6J6N - chains I and L of the 41 polymer chains in the assembly; structure by electron microscopy, 3.86 A resolution.

Chain I:
Name: Pre-mRNA-splicing factor SYF2
Organism: Saccharomyces cerevisiae S288c
Reference sequence: P53277 (SYF2_YEAST); residue numbers follow UniProt; this construct covers 1-215
Amino-acid sequence (215 residues; numbered 1 to 215; the number before each row is that of its first residue):
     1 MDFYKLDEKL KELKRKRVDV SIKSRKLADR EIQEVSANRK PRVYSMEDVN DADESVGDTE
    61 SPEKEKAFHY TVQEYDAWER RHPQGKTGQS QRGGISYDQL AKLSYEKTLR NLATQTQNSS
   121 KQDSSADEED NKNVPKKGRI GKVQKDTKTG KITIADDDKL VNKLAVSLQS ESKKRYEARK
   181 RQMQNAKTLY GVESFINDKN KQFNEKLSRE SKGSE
Unresolved in the structure: 1-91, 124-141, 212-215

Chain L:
Molecule: U2 snRNA
Organism: Saccharomyces cerevisiae S288c
Sequence (1175 nucleotides; numbered 1 to 1175; the number before each row is that of its first residue):
     1 ACGAAUCUCU UUGCCUUUUG GCUUAGAUCA AGUGUAGUAU CUGUUCUUUU CAGUGUAACA
    61 ACUGAAAUGA CCUCAAUGAG GCUCAUUACC UUUUAAUUUG UUACAAUACA CAUUUUUUGG
   121 CACCCAAAAU AAUAAAAUGG ACGGGAAGAG ACUUUUUAAG CAAGUUGUUU UCCGCUAAUG
   181 UCAGGUCUCA CUACUUUUUG CUGCUAUUUU UCUUCGCUCA UGGUUUCUUC AUAAGGCGUU
   241 UUUAUGAUGG UUUUUCGAAA UUGGUUUUUG AGACGACGGU UGCUCAAGGU UAUUGUUUUU
   301 GUUUUCUUCU GGUUGUUUUC UAUUUUCUUU UUUUUAGCUU UCUGUUUCUC CCUUAGUUUG
   361 GCUUUUUGCU UCAUACUCUU CCCUGUCUUU CCGAGCCGUU UAUGUCCAAC GCGGGAUUUG
   421 GUUUUUCUUU AUCGAUGGGA AGAAAUGGUG CUAUAGUAGG UUGGGAGAUA AUAUUUAUGG
   481 UAUGGGGUGC UAGUGCGGAU GGGGCGCUCU UAUUGUUGAU UUCUUCGCUC GUCUUCUUUU
   541 UCUGGUGGCG CUGCAAGAGG AAGUUUUUCG ACUUUGUUAU GAUUUUUGGU UUGCAAGGAA
   601 AGGUGUCUUA CGAUUCUUUU UUUGAUGUAA UAGGAUAAGC UUGCUUAUCC CCCAAGUAUC
   661 GGCCAAAGUU GUUGAUUUUC CUUUUGAAGU GUCCUCGGUU UGAGGGGGUG UAGGGUGGGG
   721 UUGGUCUACA AUAAGAGUGU UCCAUUGUUA ACGUGCUGGC GUCUUUUACU AUAUUUUUUU
   781 UCCCAGUUUA UUUUGUGCUU AUUUUCUCAU UGAGGAGAAG GAGCUCUUCU CGCAGGAUAU
   841 AAAUGGAGGU UUGCUAAAGG GGAGGAGAUG UGUUUGUGAG AAUACUGCUG AGAGAGUUCU
   901 GGAAGAGAAA AAAAGGAGGC AAUGGAAGGC GUUUGCUGGG AAAAGAGAAG AGCCAUGACU
   961 GCAUCUGUUG UUUCAAGGCC AGUUUUAUUA ACCGCCUAUG UCAUAGAGGC GUUUUUUUUG
  1021 GAGGGAUUUG AAGAAUGCCG GCGGCAUCAA GAAACGGACU UGAUGGUUGA CGCCUGUUUU
  1081 UAAAGUUAGA GACGUCGCGA CCCUCGCACU UGUGGAGUCG UUCUUGACUU UUACUUUGGU
  1141 CGCUUGAUGU UUCUCUCGUC UUCCCGUUCG CUCUU
Unresolved in the structure: 46-50, 64-65, 76-77, 87-95, 132-138, 157-1081, 1087-1088, 1109-1113, 1132-1135, 1156-1158, 1170-1175

Chain I / chain L interface:
Pairs across the interface - 21 pairs, chain I then chain L:
  Arg-92(I) / U12(L)  hydrogen bond to the phosphate
  Arg-92(I) / G13(L)  salt bridge to the phosphate
  Gln-117(I) / A4(L)  sugar contact
  Lys-121(I) / A4(L)  sugar contact
  Lys-174(I) / C7(L)  phosphate contact
  Arg-179(I) / U16(L)  hydrogen bond to the sugar
  Arg-179(I) / U18(L)  hydrogen bond to the base
  Arg-181(I) / C9(L)  salt bridge to the phosphate
  Gln-182(I) / U16(L)  base contact
  Met-183(I) / U16(L)  sugar contact
  Met-183(I) / U17(L)  phosphate contact
  Lys-199(I) / U17(L)  hydrogen bond to the phosphate
  Lys-199(I) / U18(L)  salt bridge to the phosphate
  Gln-202(I) / U17(L)  hydrogen bond to the sugar
  Gln-202(I) / U18(L)  base contact
  Phe-203(I) / U18(L)  phosphate contact
  Phe-203(I) / U19(L)  phosphate contact
  Lys-206(I) / U18(L)  base contact
  Lys-206(I) / U19(L)  salt bridge to the phosphate
  Arg-209(I) / C15(L)  hydrogen bond to the base
  Arg-209(I) / U18(L)  hydrogen bond to the base
Other interface residues (no listed pair), chain I (18 interface residues in all): Gly-93, Gly-94, Ile-95, Thr-114, Asn-118
Other interface residues (no listed pair), chain L (12 interface residues in all): A5, U8

Overview:
Chain I and chain L form an interface of 18 and 12 residues respectively; the contacts include 7 hydrogen
bonds and 4 salt bridges. Polar pairs include Arg-179(I)/U18(L), Arg-209(I)/C15(L) and Arg-209(I)/U18(L).
Chain I is Pre-mRNA-splicing factor SYF2 and chain L is U2 snRNA, both from Saccharomyces cerevisiae S288c;
the structure, Cryo-EM structure of the yeast B*-b1 complex at an average resolution of 3.86 angstrom, was
determined by electron microscopy together with 6J6G, 6J6H and 6J6Q from the same study.
